PDB entry 4BIW | X-ray diffraction, 2.85 A resolution | chains A and B

Chain A (and B):
Protein: Sensor protein cpxa
Organism: Escherichia coli
Notes: EC 2.7.13.3; fragment: cytoplasmic region, residues 188-457; chain B of this document is another copy of the same molecule, construct and numbering; everything in this record applies to it too
UniProtKB: P0AE82 (CPXA_ECOLI); residues 188-457 here = UniProt positions 188-457
Chain sequence (298 residues; each row starts with the number of its first residue):
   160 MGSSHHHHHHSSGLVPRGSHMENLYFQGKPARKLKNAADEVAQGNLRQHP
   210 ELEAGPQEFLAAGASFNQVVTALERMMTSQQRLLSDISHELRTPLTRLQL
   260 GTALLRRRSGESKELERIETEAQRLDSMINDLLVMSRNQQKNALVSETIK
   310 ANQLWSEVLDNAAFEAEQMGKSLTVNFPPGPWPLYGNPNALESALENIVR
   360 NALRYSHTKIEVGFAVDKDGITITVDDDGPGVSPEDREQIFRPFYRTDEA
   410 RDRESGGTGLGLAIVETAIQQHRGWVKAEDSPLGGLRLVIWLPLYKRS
Not modelled in the structure: 160-210, 456-457 (chain B: 160-213, 456-457)
Construct notes: expression tag (160-187); conflict Val228 (Met in P0AE82)
Ion coordination: Mg2+: Asn360 (together with AMP-PNP)
Small-molecule neighbours: AMP-PNP (ANP; phosphoaminophosphonic acid-adenylate ester): Asn356, Asn360, Ala361, Arg363, Tyr364, Asp386, Pro389, Gly390, Val391, Ile399, Tyr404, Arg405, Thr406, Ala409, Gly415, Gly416, Thr417, Gly418, Leu419, Gly420, Leu421, Leu445
From the paper describing this entry:
  - post-translational modification sites: His248
  - catalytic residues: His248, Glu249
  - binding site for AMP-PNP: His248, Arg251, Asn360, Arg363, Tyr364, Thr417, Leu419, Gly420, Leu421
  - contacts within the chain: His248-Glu249 (hydrogen bond)
  - mutagenesis - N204Y, G222D, G222R, N356Y: decreased signaling
  - mutagenesis - A197V: unchanged signaling

How chain A and chain B interact:
Contacting residue pairs (121; chain A residue first):
  Ala213(A) with Lys300(B)
  Gly214(A) with Lys300(B)
  Gln216(A) with Gln299(B)
  Glu217(A) with Met236(B)
  Phe218(A) with Met236(B), hydrophobic
  Gly222(A) with Pro215(B)
  Ser224(A) with Pro215(B); Gln216(B)
  Phe225(A) with Gln216(B), hydrogen bond (backbone-backbone); Glu217(B); Phe218(B), hydrophobic; Leu219(B)
  Asn226(A) with Gln216(B)
  Val228(A) with Phe218(B), hydrophobic
  Val229(A) with Met235(B), hydrophobic
  Leu232(A) with Met235(B), hydrophobic; Met236(B), hydrophobic
  Met235(A) with Met236(B); Gln298(B)
  Ser238(A) with Gln298(B), hydrogen bond; Asn301(B)
  Gln239(A) with Gln239(B); Gln240(B); Leu243(B); Ser295(B), hydrogen bond (side chain-backbone); Gln298(B), hydrogen bond (backbone-side chain)
  Gln240(A) with Gln239(B), hydrogen bond
  Arg241(A) with Asn301(B), hydrogen bond
  Leu242(A) with Leu243(B), hydrophobic; Met294(B); Ser295(B); Gln298(B)
  Leu243(A) with Leu243(B), hydrophobic; Ile246(B), hydrophobic; Leu291(B), hydrophobic
  Asp245(A) with Ile423(B)
  Ile246(A) with Met287(B); Leu291(B), hydrophobic
  His248(A) with Asn356(B); Leu419(B); Gly420(B), hydrogen bond (side chain-backbone); Ile423(B)
  Glu249(A) with Met287(B); Ser352(B), hydrogen bond; Asn356(B), hydrogen bond
  Leu250(A) with Leu284(B); Met287(B), hydrophobic; Ile288(B), hydrophobic
  Arg251(A) with Thr417(B), hydrogen bond
  Thr252(A) with Glu355(B); Arg359(B)
  Pro253(A) with Glu280(B); Arg283(B); Leu284(B), hydrophobic
  Leu254(A) with Leu284(B), hydrophobic
  Thr255(A) with Arg359(B)
  Arg256(A) with Arg276(B); Glu280(B), salt bridge; Arg283(B); Asn320(B); Glu355(B), salt bridge
  Leu257(A) with Ile277(B); Glu280(B); Ala281(B)
  Leu259(A) with Gln327(B)
  Gly260(A) with Glu273(B); Ile277(B)
  Thr261(A) with Ile277(B)
  Leu263(A) with Glu273(B); Phe323(B), hydrophobic; Gln327(B)
  Leu264(A) with Leu264(B), hydrophobic; Glu273(B)
  Arg267(A) with Glu273(B), salt bridge
  Ser271(A) with Arg267(B), hydrogen bond
  Glu273(A) with Gly260(B); Leu263(B); Leu264(B); Arg267(B), salt bridge
  Arg276(A) with Arg256(B)
  Ile277(A) with Leu257(B); Gly260(B); Thr261(B); Ile277(B), hydrophobic
  Glu280(A) with Pro253(B); Arg256(B); Leu257(B)
  Ala281(A) with Leu257(B)
  Arg283(A) with Pro253(B); Arg256(B)
  Leu284(A) with Leu250(B); Pro253(B), hydrophobic
  Met287(A) with Glu249(B); Leu250(B), hydrophobic
  Leu291(A) with Ile246(B), hydrophobic
  Leu292(A) with Leu419(B), hydrophobic
  Arg296(A) with Phe403(B), hydrogen bond (side chain-backbone); Arg410(B); Gly416(B), hydrogen bond (side chain-backbone); Thr417(B)
  Gln299(A) with Phe403(B)
  Asp378(A) with Ala221(B); Gly222(B), hydrogen bond (side chain-backbone)
  Pro402(A) with Leu242(B), hydrophobic; Asp245(B); Ile246(B), hydrophobic; Glu249(B)
  Phe403(A) with Ile246(B), hydrophobic; Glu249(B)
  Thr426(A) with Ser238(B), hydrogen bond (backbone-side chain); Leu242(B)
  Gln429(A) with Met235(B); Ser238(B); Arg241(B), hydrogen bond
  Gln430(A) with Met235(B); Ser238(B); Gln239(B), hydrogen bond
  Arg432(A) with Met235(B), hydrogen bond
  Pro452(A) with Ala220(B)
  Leu453(A) with Ala220(B)
  Tyr454(A) with Leu219(B), hydrophobic
Also at the interface, not in a pair above, chain A (70 interface residues in all): Ala223, Met236, Ser244, Lys272, Ser295, Gln298, Arg401, Ala422, Trp450, Lys455
Also at the interface, not in a pair above, chain B (64 interface residues in all): Arg234, Leu254, Ser271, Asp290, Glu324, Gly418
The authors on this interface:
  - residue pairs: Asn356(B)-Glu249(A), Phe403(B)-Leu292(A), Phe403(B)-Arg296(A), Leu419(B)-His248(A)
  - interface residues, chain A: Leu242(A), Ile246(A), Leu250(A)

Overview:
70 residues of chain A and 64 residues of chain B are in contact, with 18 hydrogen bonds and 4 salt bridges.
Polar pairs include Arg256(A)-Glu280(B), Arg256(A)-Glu355(B) and Arg267(A)-Glu273(B). The authors report
contacts between Asn356(B) and Glu249(A), Phe403(B) and Leu292(A) and Phe403(B) and Arg296(A) among others.
The paper reports catalytic residues His248(A) and Glu249(A); N204Y, G222D and G222R of chain A, among others,
reduce signaling; 5 substitutions were tested in all.
Chain A and chain B are both Sensor protein cpxa (Escherichia coli); the structure, Crystal structure of
CpxAHDC (hexagonal form), was determined by X-ray diffraction together with 4BIU, 4BIV, 4BIY and 4CB0 from the
same study.
